Entry 6AUK (X-ray diffraction, 2.60 A resolution); this record covers chain A.

[Chain A]
Name: Non-structural protein 2
From: Rotavirus A
Notes: EC 3.6.4.-
UniProtKB: A2T3N6 (A2T3N6_9REOV); numbering as in UniProt (aligned over 1-317)
Chain sequence (317 residues; each row starts with the number of its first residue):
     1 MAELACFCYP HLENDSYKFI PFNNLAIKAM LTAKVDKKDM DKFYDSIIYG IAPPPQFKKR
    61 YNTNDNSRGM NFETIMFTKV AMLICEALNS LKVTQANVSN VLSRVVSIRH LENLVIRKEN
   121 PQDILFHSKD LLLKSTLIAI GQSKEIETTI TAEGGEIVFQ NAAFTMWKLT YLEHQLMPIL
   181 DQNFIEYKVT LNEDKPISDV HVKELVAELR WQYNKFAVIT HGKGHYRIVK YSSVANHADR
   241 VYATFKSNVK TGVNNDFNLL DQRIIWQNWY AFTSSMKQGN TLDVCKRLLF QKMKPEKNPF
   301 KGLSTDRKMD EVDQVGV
Disordered / not traced: 1, 315-317
Differences from the reference sequence: engineered mutation Asp-313 (Ser in A2T3N6)
What the authors report for this chain:
  - self-association interface (contacts with another copy of this molecule); pairs are residue here / residue on that copy: Arg-287/Asp-313 (hydrogen bond)
  - interface residues: Arg-287, Asp-313
  - catalytic residues: His-225 (citing earlier work)
  - mutagenesis - H225A: abolished catalytic activity on autophosphorylate

[Overview]
The paper reports the catalytic residue His-225; H225A abolishes catalytic activity on autophosphorylate.
Chain A is Non-structural protein 2 (Rotavirus A); the structure, Crystal structure of rotavirus Non
Structural protein 2 (NSP2) mutant S313D, was determined by X-ray diffraction (same publication as 6CY9 and
6CYA).
